6RWY - chains A and e of the 33 polymer chains in the assembly; structure by electron microscopy, 5.11 A resolution (low resolution: residue-level contacts below are approximate; hydrogen-bond / salt-bridge calls are withheld).

Chain A:
Molecule: Inner rod protein
Source organism: Shigella flexneri
Sequence (59 residues; each row starts with the number of its first residue; X marks 59 residues of unknown identity (built as UNK)):
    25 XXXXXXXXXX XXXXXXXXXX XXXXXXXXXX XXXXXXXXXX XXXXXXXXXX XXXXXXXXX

Chain e:
Molecule: Surface presentation of antigens protein SpaP
Source organism: Shigella flexneri
UniProt: P0A1L3 (SPAP_SHIFL); residues 1-216 here = UniProt positions 1-216
Sequence (216 residues; each row starts with the number of its first residue):
     1 MLSDMSLIAT LSFFTLLPFL VAAGTCYIKF SIVFVMVRNA LGLQQVPSNM TLNGIALIMA
    61 LFVMKPIIEA GYENYLNGPQ KFDTISDIVR FSDSGLMEYK QYLKKHTDLE LARFFQRSEE
   121 ENADLKSAEN NDYSLFSLLP AYALSEIKDA FKIGFYLYLP FVVVDLVISS ILLALGMMMM
   181 SPITISVPIK LVLFVALDGW GILSKALIEQ YINIPA
Unresolved in the structure: 1-5, 214-216

Interface between chain A and chain e:
Chain e residues in contact with chain A, 12 residues: Phe14, Thr15, Pro18, Pro47, Ser48, Asn49, Met50, Thr51, Leu52, Asn53, Gly54, Leu57

In short:
No residue of chain A is in contact with chain e.
Chain A is Inner rod protein and chain e is Surface presentation of antigens protein SpaP, both from Shigella
flexneri; the structure, Export apparatus core and inner rod of the Shigella type 3 secretion system, was
determined by electron microscopy together with 6RWK and 6RWX from the same study.
